5VCA - chains P and R of the 6 polymer chains in the assembly; structure by electron microscopy, 4.80 A resolution (low resolution: residue-level contacts below are approximate; hydrogen-bond / salt-bridge calls are withheld).

Chain P (and R):
Molecule: VCP-like ATPase
From: Thermoplasma acidophilum (strain ATCC 25905 / DSM 1728 / JCM 9062 / NBRC 15155 / AMRC-C165)
Notes: chain R of this document is another copy of the same molecule, construct and numbering; everything in this record applies to it too
UniProtKB: O05209 (VAT_THEAC); numbering as in UniProt (aligned over 183-745)
Chain sequence (564 residues; row label = number of the first residue in the row):
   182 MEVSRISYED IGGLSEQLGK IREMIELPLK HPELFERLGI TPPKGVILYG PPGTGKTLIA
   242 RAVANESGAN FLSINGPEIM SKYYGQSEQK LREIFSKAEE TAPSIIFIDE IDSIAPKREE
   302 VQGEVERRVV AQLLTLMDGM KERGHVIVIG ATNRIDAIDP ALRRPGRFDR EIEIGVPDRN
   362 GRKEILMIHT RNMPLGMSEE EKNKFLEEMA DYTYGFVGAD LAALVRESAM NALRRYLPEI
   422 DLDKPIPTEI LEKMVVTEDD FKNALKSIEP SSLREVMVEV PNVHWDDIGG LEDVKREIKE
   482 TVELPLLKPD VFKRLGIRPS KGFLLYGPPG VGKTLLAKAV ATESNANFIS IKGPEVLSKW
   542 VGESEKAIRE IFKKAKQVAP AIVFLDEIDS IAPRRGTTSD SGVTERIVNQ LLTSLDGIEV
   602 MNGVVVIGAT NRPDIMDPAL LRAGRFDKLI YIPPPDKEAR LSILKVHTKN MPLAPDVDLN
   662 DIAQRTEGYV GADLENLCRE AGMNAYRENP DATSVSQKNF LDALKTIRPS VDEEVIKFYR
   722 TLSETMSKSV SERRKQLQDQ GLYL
Unresolved in the structure: 182, 727-745
Construct notes: expression tag (182)
Swiss-Prot annotation at these positions:
  - binding site (ATP): G231 to T238, G508 to T515
Reported in the primary citation:
  - mutagenesis - E291Q/E568Q: abolished catalytic activity
  - catalytic residues: E291, E568 (citing earlier work)

Interface between chain P and chain R:
Pairs across the interface (13):
  H212(P) - K425(R)
  R218(P) - L432(R)
  R218(P) - E433(R)
  L219(P) - E433(R)
  L496(P) - N651(R)
  L496(P) - M652(R)
  L496(P) - P653(R)
  G497(P) - N651(R)
  G497(P) - M652(R)
  G577(P) - S539(R)
  G577(P) - K540(R)
  T579(P) - V542(R)
  T579(P) - G543(R)
Also at the interface, not in a pair above, chain P (11 interface residues in all): E214, G220, I221, T578
Also at the interface, not in a pair above, chain R (13 interface residues in all): A410, I427, W541

Summary:
The interface between chain P and chain R involves 11 residues on one side and 13 on the other. Curated
annotation (UniProt) lists 16 ATP-binding residues on chain P. The paper reports catalytic residues E291(P)
and E568(P); E291Q/E568Q of chain P abolish catalytic activity.
Both chains are VCP-like ATPase (Thermoplasma acidophilum (strain ATCC 25905 / DSM 1728 / JCM 9062 / NBRC
15155 / AMRC-C165)). Entry 5VCA (VCP like ATPase from T. acidophilum (VAT)-Substrate bound conformation) was
determined by electron microscopy together with 5VC7 from the same study.
